Entry 3NF7 (X-ray diffraction, 1.80 A resolution); this record covers chains A and B.

# Chain A (and B)
Protein: Integrase
Source organism: Human immunodeficiency virus 1
Notes: fragment: catalytic domain; chain B of this document is another copy of the same molecule, construct and numbering; everything in this record applies to it too
Reference sequence: Q76353 (Q76353_9HIV1); residues 50-212 here = UniProt positions 50-212
Amino-acid sequence (183 residues; row label = number of the first residue in the row):
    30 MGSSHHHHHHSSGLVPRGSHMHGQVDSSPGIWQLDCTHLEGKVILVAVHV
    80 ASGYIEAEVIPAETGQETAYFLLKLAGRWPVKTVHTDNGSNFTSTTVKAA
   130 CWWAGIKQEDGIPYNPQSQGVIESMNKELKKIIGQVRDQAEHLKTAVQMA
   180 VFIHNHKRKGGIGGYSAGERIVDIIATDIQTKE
Not modelled in the structure: 30-56, 189-192, 210-212
Construct notes: expression tag (30-49); engineered mutation S56 (Cys in Q76353), D139 (Phe in Q76353), H185 (Phe in Q76353)
Residues lining bound ligands: CIW (5-[(5-chloro-2-oxo-2,3-dihydro-1H-indol-1-yl)methyl]-1,3-benzodioxole-4-carboxylic acid): Q62, V77, V79, S81, G82, I84, V150, I151, S153, M154, E157, L158, H183

# Chain A / chain B interface
Contacting residue pairs (66):
  Y83(A) with R107(B), hydrogen bond (side chain-backbone)
  E85(A) with R107(B), salt bridge
  A86(A) with R107(B), hydrogen bond (backbone-side chain)
  E87(A) with Y99(B); K103(B), salt bridge; R107(B), salt bridge
  Y99(A) with E87(B); K173(B); T174(B); Q177(B)
  L102(A) with T174(B); Q177(B); M178(B), hydrophobic
  K103(A) with E87(B), salt bridge; K103(B); Q177(B)
  A105(A) with F181(B); H185(B), hydrogen bond (backbone-side chain)
  G106(A) with F181(B); N184(B), hydrogen bond (backbone-side chain)
  R107(A) with Y83(B), hydrogen bond (backbone-side chain); E85(B), salt bridge; A86(B), hydrogen bond (side chain-backbone); E87(B), salt bridge; W108(B); Q177(B), hydrogen bond; V180(B)
  W108(A) with R107(B); W108(B), hydrophobic
  W132(A) with Q168(B), hydrogen bond; M178(B); F181(B), hydrophobic; I182(B), hydrophobic
  A133(A) with F181(B)
  Q168(A) with W132(B), hydrogen bond
  K173(A) with Y99(B)
  T174(A) with Y99(B); L102(B)
  Q177(A) with Y99(B); L102(B); K103(B); R107(B), hydrogen bond
  M178(A) with L102(B), hydrophobic; W132(B), hydrophobic
  V180(A) with R107(B)
  F181(A) with A105(B); G106(B); W132(B), hydrophobic; A133(B)
  I182(A) with W132(B), hydrophobic
  N184(A) with G106(B), hydrogen bond (side chain-backbone)
  H185(A) with A105(B)
  E198(A) with I208(B)
  V201(A) with V201(B); I204(B), hydrophobic; A205(B)
  D202(A) with A205(B); I208(B); Q209(B), hydrogen bond
  I204(A) with V201(B), hydrophobic
  A205(A) with V201(B); D202(B); A205(B), hydrophobic
  I208(A) with E198(B); D202(B)
  Q209(A) with D202(B), hydrogen bond
Interface residues without a listed pair, chain A (32 interface residues in all): V165, Y194
Interface residues without a listed pair, chain B (32 interface residues in all): V165, Y194

# Summary
Chain A and chain B each contribute 32 residues to their interface; the contacts include 13 hydrogen bonds and
6 salt bridges. Among the polar pairs are E85(A)-R107(B), E87(A)-K103(B) and E87(A)-R107(B). Bound to chain A:
compound CIW.
Both chains are Integrase (Human immunodeficiency virus 1). Entry 3NF7 (Structural basis for a new mechanism
of inhibition of HIV integrase identified by fragment screening and ...) was determined by X-ray diffraction
(same publication as 3NF6, 3NF8, 3NF9 and 3NFA).
